Entry 4WU8 (X-ray diffraction, 2.45 A resolution); this record covers chains I and E of the 10 polymer chains in the assembly.

Chain I:
Molecule: 145-nt DNA strand
Sequence (145 nucleotides; numbered -72 to 72; the number before each row is that of its first residue; numbers below 1 keep their minus sign (DA-72 is residue -72)):
   -72 ATCAATATCC ACCTGCAGAT ACTACCAAAA GTGTATTTGG AAACTGCTCC ATCAAAAGGC
   -12 ATGTTCAGCT GAATCAGCTG AACATGCCTT TTGATGGAGC AGTTTCCAAA TACACTTTTG
    48 GTAGTATCTG CAGGTGGATA TTGAT

Chain E:
Protein: Histone H3.2
From: Xenopus laevis
Reference sequence: P84233 (H32_XENLA); residues 1-135 here correspond to UniProt positions 2-136 (UniProt number = residue number + 1)
Chain sequence (135 residues; numbered 1 to 135; the number before each row is that of its first residue):
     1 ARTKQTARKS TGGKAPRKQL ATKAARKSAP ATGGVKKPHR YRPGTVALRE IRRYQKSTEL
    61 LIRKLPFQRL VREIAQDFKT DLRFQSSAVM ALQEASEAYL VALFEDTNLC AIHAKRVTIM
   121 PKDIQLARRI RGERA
Unresolved in the structure: 1-37, 134-135
Sequence notes: engineered mutation Ala102 (Gly103 in P84233)
Curated features (UniProtKB/Swiss-Prot):
  - modified residue: Arg2 (Asymmetric dimethylarginine), Thr3 (Phosphothreonine), Lys4 (Allysine), Gln5 (5-glutamyl dopamine), Thr6 (Phosphothreonine), Arg8 (Citrulline), Lys9 (N6,N6,N6-trimethyllysine), Ser10 (ADP-ribosylserine), Thr11 (Phosphothreonine), Lys14 (N6-(2-hydroxyisobutyryl)lysine), Arg17 (Asymmetric dimethylarginine), Lys18 (N6-(2-hydroxyisobutyryl)lysine), Lys23 (N6-(2-hydroxyisobutyryl)lysine), Arg26 (Citrulline), Lys27 (N6,N6,N6-trimethyllysine), Ser28 (ADP-ribosylserine), Lys36 (N6,N6,N6-trimethyllysine), Lys37 (N6-methyllysine), Tyr41 (Phosphotyrosine), Lys56 (N6,N6,N6-trimethyllysine) and 8 more in UniProt
  - lipidation: Cys110 (S-palmitoyl cysteine)

How chain I and chain E interact:
Residue-residue contacts (27; chain I residue first):
  DA-68(I) - His39(E)  phosphate contact
  DT-67(I) - Tyr41(E)  sugar contact
  DA-66(I) - Tyr41(E)  sugar contact
  DA-66(I) - Arg49(E)  sugar contact
  DT-65(I) - Arg49(E)  phosphate contact
  DA8(I) - Pro43(E)  phosphate contact
  DA8(I) - Gly44(E)  hydrogen bond to the phosphate
  DA9(I) - Arg40(E)  hydrogen bond to the base
  DA9(I) - Tyr41(E)  sugar contact
  DA9(I) - Arg42(E)  phosphate contact
  DA9(I) - Pro43(E)  phosphate contact
  DA9(I) - Gly44(E)  hydrogen bond to the phosphate
  DA9(I) - Thr45(E)  hydrogen bond to the phosphate
  DA9(I) - Val46(E)  hydrogen bond to the phosphate
  DA9(I) - Ala47(E)  hydrogen bond to the phosphate
  DC10(I) - Arg40(E)  hydrogen bond to the sugar
  DC10(I) - Tyr41(E)  hydrogen bond to the phosphate
  DC10(I) - Val46(E)  phosphate contact
  DT17(I) - Arg63(E)  phosphate contact
  DT17(I) - Leu65(E)  phosphate contact
  DT17(I) - Pro66(E)  phosphate contact
  DT17(I) - Arg69(E)  salt bridge to the phosphate
  DT18(I) - Arg63(E)  salt bridge to the phosphate
  DT18(I) - Lys64(E)  hydrogen bond to the phosphate
  DT18(I) - Leu65(E)  hydrogen bond to the phosphate
  DA25(I) - Arg83(E)  sugar contact
  DG26(I) - Arg83(E)  sugar contact
Other interface residues (no listed pair), chain I (13 interface residues in all): DG-2, DG7
Other interface residues (no listed pair), chain E (18 interface residues in all): Lys115, Thr118

Summary:
Chain I and chain E form an interface of 13 and 18 residues respectively; the contacts include 10 hydrogen
bonds and 2 salt bridges. Polar pairs include DA9(I)-Arg40(E), DC10(I)-Arg40(E) and DA8(I)-Gly44(E).
Chain I is a 145-nt DNA strand and chain E is Histone H3.2 (Xenopus laevis); the structure, Structure of
trPtNAP-NCP145, was determined by X-ray diffraction, deposited together with 4WU9.
